8CH9 - chains A and G of the 4 polymer chains in the assembly; structure by X-ray diffraction, 1.43 A resolution.

Chain A:
Molecule: Arsenite oxidase subunit AioA
From: Alcaligenes faecalis
Notes: EC 1.20.9.1
UniProt: Q7SIF4 (AIOA_ALCFA); residues 3-825 here correspond to UniProt positions 4-826 (UniProt number = residue number + 1)
Amino-acid sequence (823 residues; each row starts with the number of its first residue):
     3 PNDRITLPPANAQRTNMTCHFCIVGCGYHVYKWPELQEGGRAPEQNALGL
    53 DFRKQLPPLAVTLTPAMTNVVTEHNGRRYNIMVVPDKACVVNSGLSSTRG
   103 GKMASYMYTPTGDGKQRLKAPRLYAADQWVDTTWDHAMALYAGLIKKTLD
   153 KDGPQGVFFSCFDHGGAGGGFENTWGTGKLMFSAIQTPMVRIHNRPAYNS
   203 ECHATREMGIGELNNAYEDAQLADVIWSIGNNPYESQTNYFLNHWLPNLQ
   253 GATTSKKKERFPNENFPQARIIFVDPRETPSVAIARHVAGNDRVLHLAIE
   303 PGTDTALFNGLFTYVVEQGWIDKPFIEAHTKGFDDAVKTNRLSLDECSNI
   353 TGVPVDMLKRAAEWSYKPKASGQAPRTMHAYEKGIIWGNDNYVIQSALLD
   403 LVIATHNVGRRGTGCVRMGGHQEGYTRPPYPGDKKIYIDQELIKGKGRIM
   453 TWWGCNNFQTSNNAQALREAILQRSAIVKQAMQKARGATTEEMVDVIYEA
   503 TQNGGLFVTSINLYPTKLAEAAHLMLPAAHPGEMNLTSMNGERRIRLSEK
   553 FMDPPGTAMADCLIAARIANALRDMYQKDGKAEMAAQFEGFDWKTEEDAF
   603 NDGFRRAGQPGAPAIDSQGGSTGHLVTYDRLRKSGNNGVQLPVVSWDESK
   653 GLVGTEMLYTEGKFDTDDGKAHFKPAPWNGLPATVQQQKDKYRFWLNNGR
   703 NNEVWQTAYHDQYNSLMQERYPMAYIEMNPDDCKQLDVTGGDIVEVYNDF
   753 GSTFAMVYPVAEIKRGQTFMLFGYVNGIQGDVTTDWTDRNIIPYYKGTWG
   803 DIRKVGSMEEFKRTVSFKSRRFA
Not modelled in the structure: 3
Bound ions: 3Fe-4S cluster Fe: Cys21, Cys24, Cys28
Ligand contacts:
  - arsenate (ART): Asp165, His166, His195, Asn196, Arg197, Glu203, Lys385, Arg419, Gly422, His423, Glu425
  - 3Fe-4S cluster (F3S): Cys21, Phe23, Cys24, Val26, Gly27, Cys28, Tyr30, Ser98, Ser99, Arg101, Gly102, Thr240, Asn241
  - hexacyanoferrate(3-) (FC6): Asp739, Val740, Thr741, Asp744, Lys806, Ser809, Lys814
  - molybdopterin guanosine dinucleotide (MGD; 2-amino-5,6-dimercapto-7-methyl-3,7,8a,9-tetrahydro-8-oxa-1,3,9,10-tetraaza-anthracen-4-one guanosine dinucleotide), molecule 1: Cys24, Arg101, Gly232, Asn233, Asn234, Glu237, Ser238, Gln239, Val276, Asp277, Pro278, Arg279, Thr281, Ile301, Pro303, Gly304, Asp306, Glu384, Lys385, Gly386, Ile387, Gly421, Gly422, His423, Trp697, Asn699, Asn700, Gly701, Arg702, Asn703, Asn704, Val706, Trp707, Gln708, Phe774, Tyr796, Lys798
  - molybdopterin guanosine dinucleotide (MGD), molecule 2: Ala169, Gly170, His195, Asn196, Lys385, Trp389, His423, Trp455, Gly456, Cys457, Asn458, Asn459, Thr462, Ile513, Asn514, Leu515, Tyr516, Thr518, Ala530, Ala531, His532, Asp563, Asn700, Arg702, Gln708, Thr709, Tyr711, Phe774, Gln781, Gly782, Thr785, Tyr797, Lys798
Curated features (UniProtKB/Swiss-Prot):
  - binding site ([3Fe-4S] cluster): Cys21, Cys24, Cys28
  - binding site (substrate): His195, Glu203, Arg419, His423
  - site: Ser99 (Involved in charge transfer)

Chain G:
Molecule: Arsenite oxidase subunit AioA
From: Alcaligenes faecalis
Notes: EC 1.20.9.1
UniProt: Q7SIF4 (AIOA_ALCFA); residues 3-825 here correspond to UniProt positions 4-826 (UniProt number = residue number + 1)
Amino-acid sequence (823 residues; each row starts with the number of its first residue):
     3 PNDRITLPPANAQRTNMTCHFCIVGCGYHVYKWPELQEGGRAPEQNALGL
    53 DFRKQLPPLAVTLTPAMTNVVTEHNGRRYNIMVVPDKACVVNSGLSSTRG
   103 GKMASYMYTPTGDGKQRLKAPRLYAADQWVDTTWDHAMALYAGLIKKTLD
   153 KDGPQGVFFSCFDHGGAGGGFENTWGTGKLMFSAIQTPMVRIHNRPAYNS
   203 ECHATREMGIGELNNAYEDAQLADVIWSIGNNPYESQTNYFLNHWLPNLQ
   253 GATTSKKKERFPNENFPQARIIFVDPRDTPSVAIARHVAGNDRVLHLAIE
   303 PGTDTALFNGLFTYVVEQGWIDKPFIEAHTKGFDDAVKTNRLSLDECSNI
   353 TGVPVDMLKRAAEWSYKPKASGQAPRTMHAYEKGIIWGNDNYVIQSALLD
   403 LVIATHNVGRRGTGCVRMGGHQEGYTRPPYPGDKKIYIDQELIKGKGRIM
   453 TWWGCNNFQTSNNAQALREAILQRSAIVKQAMQKARGATTEEMVDVIYEA
   503 TQNGGLFVTSINLYPTKLAEAAHLMLPAAHPGEMNLTSMNGERRIRLSEK
   553 FMDPPGTAMADCLIAARIANALRDMYQKDGKAEMAAQFEGFDWKTEEDAF
   603 NDGFRRAGQPGAPAIDSQGGSTGHLVTYDRLRKSGNNGVQLPVVSWDESK
   653 GLVGTEMLYTEGKFDTDDGKAHFKPAPWNGLPATVQQQKDKYRFWLNNGR
   703 NNEVWQTAYHDQYNSLMQERYPMAYIEMNPDDCKQLDVTGGDIVEVYNDF
   753 GSTFAMVYPVAEIKRGQTFMLFGYVNGIQGDVTTDWTDRNIIPYYKGTWG
   803 DIRKVGSMEEFKRTVSFKSRRFA
Not modelled in the structure: 3-4
Sequence notes: conflict Asp280 (Glu281 in Q7SIF4)
Bound ions: 3Fe-4S cluster Fe: Cys21, Cys24, Cys28
Ligand contacts:
  - arsenate (ART): Asp165, His166, His195, Asn196, Arg197, Glu203, Lys385, Arg419, Gly422, His423
  - 3Fe-4S cluster (F3S): Cys21, Phe23, Cys24, Val26, Gly27, Cys28, Tyr30, Ser98, Ser99, Arg101, Gly102, Thr240, Asn241
  - hexacyanoferrate(3-) (FC6): Asp739, Val740, Thr741, Asp744, Lys806, Ser809, Glu811, Lys814
  - molybdopterin guanosine dinucleotide (MGD; 2-amino-5,6-dimercapto-7-methyl-3,7,8a,9-tetrahydro-8-oxa-1,3,9,10-tetraaza-anthracen-4-one guanosine dinucleotide), molecule 1: Cys24, Arg101, Gly232, Asn233, Asn234, Glu237, Ser238, Gln239, Val276, Asp277, Pro278, Arg279, Thr281, Ile301, Pro303, Gly304, Asp306, Glu384, Lys385, Gly386, Ile387, Gly421, Gly422, His423, Trp697, Asn699, Asn700, Gly701, Arg702, Asn703, Asn704, Val706, Trp707, Gln708, Phe774, Tyr796, Lys798
  - molybdopterin guanosine dinucleotide (MGD), molecule 2: Ala169, Gly170, His195, Asn196, Lys385, Trp389, His423, Trp455, Gly456, Cys457, Asn458, Asn459, Thr462, Ile513, Asn514, Leu515, Tyr516, Thr518, Ala530, Ala531, His532, Asp563, Asn700, Arg702, Gln708, Thr709, Tyr711, Phe774, Gln781, Gly782, Thr785, Tyr797, Lys798
Curated features (UniProtKB/Swiss-Prot):
  - binding site ([3Fe-4S] cluster): Cys21, Cys24, Cys28
  - binding site (substrate): His195, Glu203, Arg419, His423
  - site: Ser99 (Involved in charge transfer)

How chain A and chain G interact:
Pairs across the interface - 111 pairs, chain A then chain G:
  Asp5(A) - Leu38(G)
  His76(A) - Arg815(G)  hydrogen bond (backbone-side chain)
  Pro112(A) - Ser717(G)
  Thr113(A) - Ser717(G)
  Asp115(A) - Lys117(G)  salt bridge
  Lys117(A) - Asp115(G)  salt bridge
  Lys117(A) - Tyr715(G)  hydrogen bond (side chain-backbone)
  Gln118(A) - Tyr715(G)
  Ala122(A) - Met810(G)  hydrophobic
  Arg124(A) - Asn778(G)
  Tyr126(A) - Leu474(G)
  Tyr126(A) - Glu522(G)  hydrogen bond
  Ala127(A) - Phe756(G)  hydrophobic
  Ala128(A) - Gln467(G)
  Ala128(A) - Arg470(G)  hydrogen bond (backbone-side chain)
  Ala128(A) - Ser754(G)
  Ala128(A) - Asp783(G)
  Asp129(A) - Arg470(G)  hydrogen bond (backbone-side chain)
  Asp129(A) - Glu471(G)
  Gln130(A) - Ser754(G)
  Gln130(A) - Thr755(G)  hydrogen bond
  Gln130(A) - Gly779(G)
  Gln130(A) - Ile780(G)  hydrogen bond (side chain-backbone)
  Gln130(A) - Asp783(G)  hydrogen bond
  Trp131(A) - Lys519(G)
  Trp131(A) - Glu522(G)
  Val132(A) - Phe756(G)  hydrophobic
  Val132(A) - Asn778(G)
  Val132(A) - Gly779(G)
  Asp133(A) - Met725(G)
  Asp133(A) - Ile745(G)
  Asp133(A) - Asn778(G)  hydrogen bond (backbone-side chain)
  Asp133(A) - Met810(G)
  Asp133(A) - Phe813(G)
  Thr134(A) - Met810(G)
  Thr135(A) - Ser809(G)
  Thr135(A) - Met810(G)
  Gln467(A) - Ala128(G)
  Gln467(A) - Gln485(G)  hydrogen bond (side chain-backbone)
  Gln467(A) - Arg488(G)
  Arg470(A) - Ala128(G)  hydrogen bond (side chain-backbone)
  Arg470(A) - Asp129(G)  hydrogen bond (side chain-backbone)
  Arg470(A) - Gln130(G)
  Glu471(A) - Asp129(G)
  Glu471(A) - Gln482(G)
  Glu471(A) - Gln485(G)  hydrogen bond
  Leu474(A) - Tyr126(G)
  Gln475(A) - Gln482(G)
  Gln482(A) - Glu471(G)
  Gln485(A) - Gln467(G)  hydrogen bond (backbone-side chain)
  Gln485(A) - Glu471(G)
  Arg488(A) - Gln467(G)
  Arg488(A) - Glu747(G)
  Arg488(A) - Tyr749(G)
  Arg488(A) - Asn750(G)  hydrogen bond (side chain-backbone)
  Arg488(A) - Asp751(G)  hydrogen bond (side chain-backbone)
  Arg488(A) - Phe752(G)  hydrogen bond (side chain-backbone)
  Arg488(A) - Gly753(G)
  Gly489(A) - Glu747(G)  hydrogen bond (backbone-side chain)
  Gly489(A) - Tyr749(G)
  Gly489(A) - Arg805(G)
  Ala490(A) - Glu747(G)
  Ala490(A) - Arg805(G)  hydrogen bond (backbone-side chain)
  Thr491(A) - Arg805(G)
  Lys519(A) - Trp131(G)
  Glu522(A) - Tyr126(G)  hydrogen bond
  Glu522(A) - Trp131(G)
  Gly558(A) - Glu812(G)
  Thr559(A) - Glu811(G)
  Tyr715(A) - Lys117(G)  hydrogen bond (backbone-side chain)
  Tyr715(A) - Gln118(G)
  Ser717(A) - Pro112(G)
  Ser717(A) - Thr113(G)
  Met725(A) - Asp133(G)
  Ile745(A) - Asp133(G)
  Glu747(A) - Arg488(G)
  Glu747(A) - Gly489(G)  hydrogen bond (side chain-backbone)
  Glu747(A) - Ala490(G)
  Tyr749(A) - Arg488(G)
  Tyr749(A) - Gly489(G)
  Asn750(A) - Arg488(G)  hydrogen bond (backbone-side chain)
  Asp751(A) - Arg488(G)  hydrogen bond (backbone-side chain)
  Phe752(A) - Arg488(G)  hydrogen bond (backbone-side chain)
  Gly753(A) - Arg488(G)
  Ser754(A) - Ala128(G)
  Ser754(A) - Gln130(G)
  Thr755(A) - Gln130(G)  hydrogen bond
  Phe756(A) - Ala127(G)  hydrophobic
  Phe756(A) - Val132(G)  hydrophobic
  Asn778(A) - Arg124(G)
  Asn778(A) - Val132(G)
  Asn778(A) - Asp133(G)  hydrogen bond (side chain-backbone)
  Gly779(A) - Gln130(G)
  Gly779(A) - Val132(G)
  Ile780(A) - Gln130(G)  hydrogen bond (backbone-side chain)
  Asp783(A) - Ala128(G)
  Asp783(A) - Gln130(G)  hydrogen bond
  Arg805(A) - Gly489(G)
  Arg805(A) - Ala490(G)  hydrogen bond (side chain-backbone)
  Arg805(A) - Thr491(G)
  Gly808(A) - Thr135(G)
  Ser809(A) - Thr135(G)
  Met810(A) - Ala122(G)  hydrophobic
  Met810(A) - Asp133(G)
  Met810(A) - Thr134(G)
  Met810(A) - Thr135(G)
  Glu811(A) - Thr559(G)
  Glu812(A) - Gly558(G)
  Glu812(A) - Thr559(G)
  Phe813(A) - Asp133(G)
  Arg815(A) - His76(G)  hydrogen bond (side chain-backbone)
Also at the interface, not in a pair above, chain A (68 interface residues in all): Asn4, Gly114, His138, Ala487, Thr492, Glu721, Pro724, Val777, Val807
Also at the interface, not in a pair above, chain G (67 interface residues in all): Arg80, Gly114, His138, Gln475, Ala487, Glu721, Pro724, Val777, Val807, Gly808

Summary:
68 residues of chain A and 67 residues of chain G are in contact, with 31 hydrogen bonds and 2 salt bridges.
Among the polar pairs are Asp115(A)-Lys117(G), Lys117(A)-Asp115(G) and His76(A)-Arg815(G). Bound to chain A:
molybdopterin guanosine dinucleotide, 3Fe-4S cluster, hexacyanoferrate(3-) and arsenate.
Here chain A is Arsenite oxidase subunit AioA and chain G is Arsenite oxidase subunit AioA, both from
Alcaligenes faecalis. Entry 8CH9 (Crystal structure of arsenite oxidase from Alcaligenes faecalis (Af Aio)
bound to arsenic oxyanion) was determined by X-ray diffraction.
